PDB entry 8EGT | electron microscopy, 3.50 A resolution | chains C and D of the 8 polymer chains in the assembly

[Chain C (and D)]
Protein: Major capsid protein
From: Staphylococcus phage Andhra
Notes: chain D of this document is another copy of the same molecule, construct and numbering; everything in this record applies to it too
UniProtKB: A0A1S6L1I0 (A0A1S6L1I0_9CAUD); residue numbers follow UniProt; this construct covers 1-405
Chain sequence (405 residues; numbered 1 to 405; the number before each row is that of its first residue):
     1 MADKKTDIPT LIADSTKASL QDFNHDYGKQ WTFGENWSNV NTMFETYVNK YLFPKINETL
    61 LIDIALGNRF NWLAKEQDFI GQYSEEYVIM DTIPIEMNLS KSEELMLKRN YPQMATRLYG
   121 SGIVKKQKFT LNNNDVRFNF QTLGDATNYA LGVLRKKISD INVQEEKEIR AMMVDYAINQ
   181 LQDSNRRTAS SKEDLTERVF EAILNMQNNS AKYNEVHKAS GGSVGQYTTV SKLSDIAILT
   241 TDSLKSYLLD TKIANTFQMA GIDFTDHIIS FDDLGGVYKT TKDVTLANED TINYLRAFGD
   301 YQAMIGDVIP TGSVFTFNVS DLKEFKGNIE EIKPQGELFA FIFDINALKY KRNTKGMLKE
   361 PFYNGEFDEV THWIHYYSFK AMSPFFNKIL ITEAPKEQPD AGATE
Not modelled in the structure: 1-7, 396-405

[Interface between chain C and chain D]
Pairs across the interface (122):
  Met43(C) - Tyr83(D)
  Met43(C) - Leu118(D)  hydrophobic
  Phe44(C) - Tyr83(D)
  Lys55(C) - Gly81(D)
  Lys55(C) - Gln82(D)  hydrogen bond (backbone-backbone)
  Lys55(C) - Tyr83(D)  hydrogen bond (backbone-backbone)
  Ile56(C) - Tyr83(D)
  Ile56(C) - Ser84(D)
  Asn57(C) - Gly81(D)  hydrogen bond (side chain-backbone)
  Asn57(C) - Tyr83(D)  hydrogen bond (backbone-backbone)
  Thr59(C) - Glu85(D)  hydrogen bond (backbone-backbone)
  Thr59(C) - Tyr87(D)
  Leu60(C) - Glu85(D)  hydrogen bond (backbone-backbone)
  Leu60(C) - Glu86(D)
  Leu60(C) - Tyr87(D)  hydrogen bond (backbone-backbone)
  Leu61(C) - Tyr87(D)
  Ile62(C) - Glu86(D)
  Ile62(C) - Tyr87(D)
  Ile62(C) - Val88(D)
  Ile62(C) - Tyr227(D)  hydrogen bond (backbone-side chain)
  Ile62(C) - Phe386(D)  hydrophobic
  Ile64(C) - Tyr227(D)
  Ile64(C) - Thr229(D)
  Ile64(C) - Val230(D)
  Ala65(C) - Val230(D)
  Leu66(C) - Asn209(D)
  Leu66(C) - Thr228(D)
  Leu66(C) - Thr229(D)
  Leu66(C) - Val230(D)  hydrophobic
  Gly67(C) - Asn209(D)  hydrogen bond (backbone-side chain)
  Arg69(C) - Asn208(D)  hydrogen bond
  Ile123(C) - Glu96(D)
  Val124(C) - Glu96(D)
  Val124(C) - Met97(D)  hydrogen bond (backbone-backbone)
  Lys125(C) - Pro94(D)
  Lys125(C) - Ile95(D)
  Lys126(C) - Pro94(D)
  Lys126(C) - Ile95(D)  hydrogen bond (backbone-backbone)
  Lys126(C) - Met97(D)
  Gln127(C) - Thr92(D)  hydrogen bond (side chain-backbone)
  Gln127(C) - Pro94(D)
  Lys128(C) - Leu105(D)  hydrogen bond (side chain-backbone)
  Lys128(C) - Lys108(D)  hydrogen bond (side chain-backbone)
  Lys128(C) - Asn110(D)  hydrogen bond (backbone-side chain)
  Phe129(C) - Asn110(D)
  Thr130(C) - Arg109(D)
  Thr130(C) - Asn110(D)  hydrogen bond (backbone-backbone)
  Thr130(C) - Tyr111(D)
  Thr130(C) - Pro112(D)
  Asn132(C) - Tyr111(D)  hydrogen bond
  Phe140(C) - Tyr87(D)
  Tyr149(C) - Tyr87(D)
  Tyr149(C) - Pro112(D)
  Tyr149(C) - Met114(D)  hydrophobic
  Gly152(C) - Ile89(D)
  Val153(C) - Ile89(D)
  Val153(C) - Pro112(D)  hydrophobic
  Lys156(C) - Ile89(D)
  Lys156(C) - Asp91(D)  salt bridge
  Lys156(C) - Tyr227(D)
  Lys156(C) - Thr228(D)
  Lys157(C) - Thr92(D)
  Asp160(C) - Asp91(D)
  Asp160(C) - Thr92(D)  hydrogen bond (side chain-backbone)
  Gln164(C) - Ile93(D)
  Gln164(C) - Pro94(D)
  Glu166(C) - Asn209(D)  hydrogen bond
  Asp242(C) - Leu204(D)
  Asp242(C) - Asn205(D)  hydrogen bond (side chain-backbone)
  Asp242(C) - Asn208(D)  hydrogen bond
  Ser246(C) - Glu197(D)
  Ser246(C) - Phe200(D)
  Ser246(C) - Glu201(D)  hydrogen bond (side chain-backbone)
  Ser246(C) - Leu204(D)
  Tyr247(C) - Glu197(D)
  Leu249(C) - Phe200(D)  hydrophobic
  Leu249(C) - Ile262(D)
  Asp250(C) - Glu197(D)
  Asp250(C) - Phe200(D)
  Thr251(C) - Glu197(D)  hydrogen bond
  Ile253(C) - Gln258(D)
  Ala254(C) - Thr256(D)
  Ala254(C) - Phe257(D)  hydrogen bond (backbone-backbone)
  Ala254(C) - Gln258(D)  hydrogen bond (backbone-backbone)
  Ala254(C) - Ile262(D)  hydrophobic
  Asn255(C) - Phe257(D)
  Thr256(C) - Gln258(D)  hydrogen bond (backbone-side chain)
  Phe257(C) - Phe257(D)  hydrophobic
  Phe257(C) - Gln258(D)  hydrogen bond (backbone-side chain)
  Met259(C) - Gln258(D)
  Ser270(C) - Asn208(D)
  Asp272(C) - Asn205(D)
  Asp272(C) - Asn208(D)  hydrogen bond
  Asp272(C) - Ser210(D)  hydrogen bond
  Asp272(C) - Tyr213(D)
  Asp273(C) - Lys212(D)  salt bridge
  Tyr294(C) - Val224(D)  hydrophobic
  Arg296(C) - Lys108(D)
  Ala297(C) - Gln113(D)  hydrogen bond (backbone-side chain)
  Ala297(C) - Val224(D)  hydrophobic
  Phe298(C) - Ile93(D)  hydrogen bond (backbone-backbone)
  Phe298(C) - Val224(D)
  Phe298(C) - Gly225(D)
  Phe298(C) - Gln226(D)
  Gly299(C) - Ile95(D)
  Asp300(C) - Ile95(D)
  Tyr301(C) - Lys108(D)  hydrogen bond (backbone-side chain)
  Tyr301(C) - Asn110(D)
  Gln302(C) - Ile95(D)
  Gln302(C) - Glu96(D)
  Gln302(C) - Asn98(D)
  Gln302(C) - Lys101(D)  hydrogen bond (backbone-side chain)
  Asp307(C) - Lys101(D)  salt bridge
  Thr316(C) - Ile93(D)
  Phe317(C) - Gln226(D)
  Phe362(C) - Met106(D)  hydrophobic
  Phe362(C) - Leu107(D)  hydrophobic
  Phe367(C) - Arg109(D)
  Glu369(C) - Arg109(D)  salt bridge
  Glu369(C) - Tyr111(D)  hydrogen bond
  Trp373(C) - Met106(D)  hydrophobic
  His375(C) - Met97(D)
Also at the interface, not in a pair above, chain C (74 interface residues in all): Thr46, Pro54, Glu58, Leu131, Ile161, Val163, Ser243, Lys245, Gln258, Phe271, Tyr376
Also at the interface, not in a pair above, chain D (57 interface residues in all): Ile80, Met90, Thr196, Lys252, Lys351, Phe385

[Summary]
74 residues of chain C face 57 of chain D across their interface, with 35 hydrogen bonds and 4 salt bridges.
Polar contacts include Lys156(C)-Asp91(D), Asp273(C)-Lys212(D) and Asp307(C)-Lys101(D).
Chain C and chain D are both Major capsid protein (Staphylococcus phage Andhra); the structure, Capsid
structure of Staphylococcus phage Andhra, was determined by electron microscopy (same publication as 8EGR,
8EGS and 8EJ5).
